PDB entry 8QCY | electron microscopy, 2.90 A resolution | chain A

== Chain A ==
Protein: Heme transporter FLVCR2
From: Homo sapiens
Reference sequence: Q9UPI3 (FLVC2_HUMAN); residues 1-526 here = UniProt positions 1-526
Amino-acid sequence (534 residues; numbered 1 to 534; the number before each row is that of its first residue):
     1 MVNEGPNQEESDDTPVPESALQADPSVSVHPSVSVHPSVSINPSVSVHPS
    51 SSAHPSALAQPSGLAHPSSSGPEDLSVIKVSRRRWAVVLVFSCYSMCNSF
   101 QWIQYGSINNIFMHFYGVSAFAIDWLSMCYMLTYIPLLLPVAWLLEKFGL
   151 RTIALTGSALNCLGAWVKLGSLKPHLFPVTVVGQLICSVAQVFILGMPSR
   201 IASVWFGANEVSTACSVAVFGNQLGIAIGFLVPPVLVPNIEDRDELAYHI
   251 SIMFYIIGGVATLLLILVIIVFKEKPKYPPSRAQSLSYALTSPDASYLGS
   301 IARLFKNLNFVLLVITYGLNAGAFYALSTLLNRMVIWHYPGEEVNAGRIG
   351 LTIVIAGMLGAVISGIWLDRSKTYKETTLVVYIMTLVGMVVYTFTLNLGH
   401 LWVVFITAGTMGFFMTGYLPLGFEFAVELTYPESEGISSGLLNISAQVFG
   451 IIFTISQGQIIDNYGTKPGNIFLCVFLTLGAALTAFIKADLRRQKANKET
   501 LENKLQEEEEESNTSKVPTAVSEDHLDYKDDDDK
Not modelled in the structure: 1-76, 292-294, 501-534
Differences from the reference sequence: expression tag (527-534)
Swiss-Prot annotation at these positions:
  - binding site (heme b): Met-1 to Arg-84
  - binding site (choline): Asn-98, Trp-102, Gln-191, Leu-195, Tyr-325, Gln-447
  - modified residue: Ser-515 (Phosphoserine)
  - natural variant: Arg-84 (R84H: In PVHH), Asn-110 to Phe-112 (sequence variant, change not given here; In PVHH), Ser-203 (S203Y: In PVHH), Pro-276 (P276S: In PVHH; uncertain significance), Pro-280 (P280R: In PVHH), Ala-326 (A326V: In PVHH), Thr-352 (T352R: In PVHH), Leu-398 (L398V: In PVHH), Gly-412 (G412R: In PVHH), Thr-430 (T430M: In PVHH; T430R: In PVHH), Leu-483 (L483R: In PVHH; uncertain significance)
  - mutagenesis: His-30 to His-66 (Loss of heme-binding activity), Trp-102 (W102A: Reduced transport of choline and ethanolamine), Gln-191 (Q191A: Reduced transport of choline and ethanolamine), Asn-222 (N222A: Reduced transport of choline and ethanolamine), Tyr-325 (Y325A: Slightly reduced transport of choline and ethanolamine), Gln-447 (Q447A: Reduced transport of choline and ethanolamine)
Reported in the primary citation:
  - contacts within the chain: Ser-199/Ser-439 (hydrogen bond), Arg-200/Glu-435 (salt bridge), Ser-203/Glu-435 (hydrogen bond), Ala-283/Asn-497 (backbone contact), Ala-283/Tyr-431 (backbone contact)

== In short ==
UniProt lists heme b-binding residues Met-1 and Arg-84, 6 choline-binding residues and 5 mutagenesis sites.
The paper reports contacts within the chain involving Ser-199, Ser-439 and Arg-200 among others.
Chain A is Heme transporter FLVCR2 (Homo sapiens); the structure, Cryo-EM structure of the outward-facing
FLVCR2, was determined by electron microscopy, deposited together with 8QCS, 8QCT, 8QCX, 8QD0 and 8R8T.
